PDB entry 6E6P | X-ray diffraction, 1.93 A resolution | chain A

# Chain A
Molecule: GTPase HRas
Source organism: Homo sapiens
Notes: EC 3.6.5.2
Reference sequence: P01112 (RASH_HUMAN); residue numbers follow UniProt; this construct covers 1-166
Amino-acid sequence (166 residues; row label = number of the first residue in the row):
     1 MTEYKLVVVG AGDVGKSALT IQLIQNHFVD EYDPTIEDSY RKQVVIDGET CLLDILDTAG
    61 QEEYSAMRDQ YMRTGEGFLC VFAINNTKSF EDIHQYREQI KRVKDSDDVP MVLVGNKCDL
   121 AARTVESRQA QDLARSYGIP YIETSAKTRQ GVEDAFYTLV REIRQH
Not modelled in the structure: 60-66
Construct notes: engineered mutation D13 (Gly in P01112)
Bound ions: Ca2+ near E3 (its only coordinating residue here); Mg2+: S17 (together with GMP-PNP)
Small-molecule neighbours: GMP-PNP (GNP; phosphoaminophosphonic acid-guanylate ester): A11, G12, D13, V14, G15, K16, S17, A18, F28, V29, D30, T35, T58, A59, N116, K117, D119, L120, S145, A146, K147
Swiss-Prot annotation at these positions:
  - region: H166 (Hypervariable region)
  - motif: Y32 to Y40 (Effector region)
  - binding site (GTP): V29 to T35, A59, G60, N116 to D119, S145 to K147
  - modified residue: M1 (N-acetylmethionine), T2 (N-acetylthreonine), C118 (S-nitrosocysteine)
  - glycosylation: T35 (Microbial infection: O-linked (Glc) threonine)
  - natural variant: G12 (G12A: In CSTLO; G12C: In CSTLO; G12D: In CSTLO; G12E: In CSTLO; G12S: In CSTLO and CMEMS; G12V: In CSTLO, bladder carcinoma and CMEMS), D13 (G13D: In CSTLO; this construct carries the variant), Q22 (Q22K: In CMEMS), E37 (E37EE: In CSTLO), T58 (T58I: In CSTLO), Q61 (Q61K: In NMTC2; Q61L: In melanoma), E63 (E63K: In CMEMS), S89 (S89C: Found in a patient with severe fetal hydrops and pleural effusion; uncertain significance), K117 (K117R: In CSTLO), A146 (A146T: In CSTLO; A146V: In CSTLO)
  - mutagenesis: S17 (S17N: Dominant negative. Prevents PLCE1 EGF-induced recruitment to plasma membrane. No effect on subcellular location of isoform 2), N26 (N26G: Loss of interaction with PLCE1; when associated with V-12), V29 (V29A: No effect on interaction with PLCE1; when associated with V-12), Y32 (Y32F: Loss of interaction and recruitment to plasma membrane of PLCE1; when associated with V-12), P34 (P34G: No effect on interaction with PLCE1; when associated with V-12), T35 (T35S: Loss of interaction with PLCE1; when associated with V-12), E37 (E37G: No effect on interaction with PLCE1; when associated with V-12), D38 (D38N: No effect on interaction with PLCE1; when associated with V-12), S39 (S39C: No effect on interaction with PLCE1; when associated with V-12), A59 (A59T: Loss of GTPase activity and creation of an autophosphorylation site), Q61 (Q61I: Moderately increased transformation of cultured cell lines; Q61R: Promotes interaction with SHOC2 and PP1C; Q61V: Strongly increased transformation of cultured cell lines), A83 (A83T: GTP-binding activity reduced by factor of 30), 4 further mutagenesis entries in UniProt
From the paper describing this entry:
  - binding site for GMP-PNP: G60
  - contacts within the chain: D38-D57 (backbone contact)
  - conformationally variable residues (side-chain flip): Y32
  - mutagenesis - G13D: decreased binding to Raf-RBD

# In short
Bound to chain A: GMP-PNP. UniProt lists 16 GTP-binding residues and 17 mutagenesis sites. The paper reports a
binding site for GMP-PNP at G60; G13D reduces binding to Raf-RBD.
Chain A is GTPase HRas (Homo sapiens); the structure, HRAS G13D bound to GppNHp (Ha,b,c13GNP), was determined
by X-ray diffraction (same publication as 6E6C, 6E6F, 6E6G, 6E6H and 6DZH).
